PDB entry 5MJT | X-ray diffraction, 1.40 A resolution | chains H and D of the 3 polymer chains in the assembly

== Chain H ==
Molecule: Thrombin heavy chain
Source organism: Homo sapiens
Notes: EC 3.4.21.5
Reference sequence: P00734 (THRB_HUMAN); the construct lacks a stretch of the UniProt sequence and is renumbered around it, so the offset changes along the chain: 16-36 = UniProt 364-384; 37-60 = UniProt 386-409; 61-77 = UniProt 419-435; 78-97 = UniProt 437-456; 7 more segments
Chain sequence (259 residues; numbered 16 to 247 plus 30 insertion-coded residues; 3 numbers in that range are skipped by the numbering (no residue carries them; nothing is unmodelled there); the number before each row is that of its first residue; a row labelled like 60A-60I holds insertion residues (60A, then the next letters in order)):
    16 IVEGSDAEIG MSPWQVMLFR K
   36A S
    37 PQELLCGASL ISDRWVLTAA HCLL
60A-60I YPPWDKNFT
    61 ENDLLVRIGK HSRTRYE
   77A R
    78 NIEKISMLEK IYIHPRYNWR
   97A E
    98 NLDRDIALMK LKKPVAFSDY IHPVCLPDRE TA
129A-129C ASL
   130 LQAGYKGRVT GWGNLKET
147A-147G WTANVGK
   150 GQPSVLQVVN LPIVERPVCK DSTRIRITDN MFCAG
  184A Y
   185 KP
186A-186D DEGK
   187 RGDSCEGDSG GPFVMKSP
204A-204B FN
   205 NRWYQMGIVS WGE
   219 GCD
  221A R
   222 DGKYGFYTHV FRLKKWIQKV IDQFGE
Not modelled in the structure: 147A-147G, 246-247
Disulfide bonds: Cys42-Cys58, Cys168-Cys182, Cys191-Cys220
Sequence notes: conflict Ser190 (Ala563 in P00734)
Curated features (UniProtKB/Swiss-Prot):
  - region: Ala183 to Val200 (High affinity receptor-binding region which is also known as the TP508 peptide)
  - active site (Charge relay system): His57, Asp102, Ser195
  - glycosylation: Asn60G (N-linked (GlcNAc...) (complex) asparagine)

== Chain D ==
Molecule: Hirudin variant-2
Reference sequence: P09945 (HIRV2_HIRME); residues 517-528 here correspond to UniProt positions 61-72 (UniProt number = residue number - 456)
Chain sequence (12 residues; each row starts with the number of its first residue):
   517 GDFEEIPEEY LQ
Not modelled in the structure: 517
Modified positions: Tyr526 (O-sulfo-L-tyrosine; TYS)
Curated features (UniProtKB/Swiss-Prot):
  - region: Asp518 to Gln528 (Interaction with fibrinogen-binding exosite of thrombin)
  - modified residue: Tyr526 (Sulfotyrosine)

== Chain H / chain D interface ==
Pairs across the interface - 19 pairs, chain H then chain D:
  Phe34(H) - Phe519(D)  hydrophobic
  Gln38(H) - Glu521(D)
  Gln38(H) - Ile522(D)  hydrogen bond (side chain-backbone)
  Gln38(H) - Leu527(D)
  Leu40(H) - Phe519(D)
  Leu65(H) - Ile522(D)  hydrophobic
  Leu65(H) - Tyr526(D)
  Arg67(H) - Ile522(D)
  Arg73(H) - Phe519(D)
  Thr74(H) - Asp518(D)
  Thr74(H) - Phe519(D)
  Thr74(H) - Glu520(D)  hydrogen bond (backbone-backbone)
  Arg75(H) - Glu520(D)  salt bridge
  Tyr76(H) - Glu520(D)  hydrogen bond (backbone-side chain)
  Tyr76(H) - Pro523(D)
  Tyr76(H) - Tyr526(D)
  Glu80(H) - Tyr526(D)
  Lys81(H) - Tyr526(D)
  Ile82(H) - Tyr526(D)
Interface residues without a listed pair, chain H (14 interface residues in all): Lys36, Glu39

== Summary ==
Chain H and chain D form an interface of 14 and 8 residues respectively, with 3 hydrogen bonds and 1 salt
bridge. Polar pairs include Arg75(H)-Glu520(D), Gln38(H)-Ile522(D) and Tyr76(H)-Glu520(D). Curated annotation
(UniProt) lists 3 active-site residues on chain H.
Here chain H is Thrombin heavy chain (Homo sapiens) and chain D is Hirudin variant-2. Entry 5MJT (Thrombin
Mutant A190S in complex with (S) -1 - ((R) -2-amino-3,3-diphenylpropanoyl) -N- (3-chlorobenzyl)
pyrrolidine-2-carboxamide) was determined by X-ray diffraction.
